PDB entry 1C3J | X-ray diffraction, 1.88 A resolution | chain A

# Chain A
Protein: Beta-glucosyltransferase
From: Enterobacteria phage T4
Notes: EC 2.4.1.27
Reference sequence: P04547 (GSTB_BPT4); residues 1-351 here = UniProt positions 1-351
Amino-acid sequence (351 residues; each row starts with the number of its first residue):
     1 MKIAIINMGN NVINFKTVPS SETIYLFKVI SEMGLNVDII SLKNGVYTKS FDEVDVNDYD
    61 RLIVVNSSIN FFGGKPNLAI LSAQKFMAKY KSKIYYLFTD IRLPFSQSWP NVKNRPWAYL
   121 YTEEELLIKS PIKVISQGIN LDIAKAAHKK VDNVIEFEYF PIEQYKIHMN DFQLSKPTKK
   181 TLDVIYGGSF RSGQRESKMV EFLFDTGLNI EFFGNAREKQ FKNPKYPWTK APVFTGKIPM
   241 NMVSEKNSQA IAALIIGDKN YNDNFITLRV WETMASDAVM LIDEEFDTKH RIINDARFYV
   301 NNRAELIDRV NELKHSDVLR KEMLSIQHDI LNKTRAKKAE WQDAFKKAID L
Disordered / not traced: 68-76, 109-117
Small-molecule neighbours: UDP (uridine-5'-diphosphate): V18, K166, G187, G188, S189, R191, R195, F213, G214, G236, K237, I238, P239, M240, V243, I256, Y261, T267, L268, R269, E272

# Summary
Ligands of chain A: UDP.
Chain A is Beta-glucosyltransferase (Enterobacteria phage T4); the structure, T4 phage
beta-glucosyltransferase: substrate binding and proposed catalytic mechanism, was determined by X-ray
diffraction, deposited together with 1QKJ.
